7OKF - chains A and B; structure by X-ray diffraction, 1.60 A resolution.

== Chain A ==
Name: B-cell lymphoma 6 protein
From: Homo sapiens
UniProt: P41182 (BCL6_HUMAN); numbering as in UniProt (aligned over 5-129)
Amino-acid sequence (128 residues; numbered 2 to 129; the number before each row is that of its first residue):
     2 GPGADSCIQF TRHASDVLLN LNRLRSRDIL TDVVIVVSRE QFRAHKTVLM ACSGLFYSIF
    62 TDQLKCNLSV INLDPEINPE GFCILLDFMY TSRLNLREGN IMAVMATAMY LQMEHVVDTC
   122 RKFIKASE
Not modelled in the structure: 2-4
Sequence notes: expression tag (2-4)
Curated features (UniProtKB/Swiss-Prot):
  - mutagenesis: N21 (N21K: Abolishes interaction with NCOR2 and HDAC2, no effect on interaction with CTBP1 and transcriptional autoinhibition; when associated with A-116 and 376-Q--Q-379), S59 (S59A: Abolished ubiquitination by the SCF(FBXL17) complex), H116 (H116A: Abolishes interaction with NCOR2 and HDAC2, no effect on interaction with CTBP1 and transcriptional autoinhibition; when associated with K-21 and 376-Q--Q-379)
Residues lining bound ligands: VH5 (2-chloranyl-4-[[4-(4-methylpiperazin-1-yl)-2-oxidanylidene-1H-quinolin-6-yl]amino]pyridine-3-carbonitrile): N21, R24, L25, R28, M51, A52, C53, S54, G55, Y58, Q113, M114, E115

== Chain B ==
Name: Ala-trp-val-ile-pro-ala
Amino-acid sequence (6 residues; row label = number of the first residue in the row; numbering starts at 0):
     0 AWVIPA

== Interface between chain A and chain B ==
Contacting residue pairs (11):
  C8(A) with P4(B)
  I9(A) with W1(B), hydrophobic; V2(B)
  Q10(A) with A0(B); W1(B); V2(B), hydrogen bond (backbone-backbone); P4(B)
  F11(A) with A0(B); W1(B)
  T12(A) with A0(B), hydrogen bond (backbone-backbone); V2(B)
Also at the interface, not in a pair above, chain B (5 interface residues in all): I3

== Summary ==
The chain A/chain B interface involves 5 residues from each chain; the contacts include 2 hydrogen bonds.
Backbone hydrogen bonds pair Q10(A)-V2(B) and T12(A)-A0(B). Ligands of chain A: compound VH5. From UniProt: 3
mutagenesis sites on chain A.
Here chain A is B-cell lymphoma 6 protein (Homo sapiens) and chain B is Ala-trp-val-ile-pro-ala. Entry 7OKF
(Crystal structure of human BCL6 BTB domain in complex with compound 8c) was determined by X-ray diffraction,
deposited together with 7OKE, 7OKG, 7OKH, 7OKI, 7OKJ, 7OKK, 7OKL and 7OKM.
